PDB entry 8JTM | electron microscopy, 5.14 A resolution (low resolution: residue-level contacts below are approximate; hydrogen-bond / salt-bridge calls are withheld) | chains C and D of the 8 polymer chains in the assembly

[Chain C (and D)]
Name: gp120 protein of HIV envelope trimer
From: Human immunodeficiency virus 1
Notes: chain D of this document is another copy of the same molecule, construct and numbering; everything in this record applies to it too
Amino-acid sequence (481 residues; row label = number of the first residue in the row; note: 14 numbers in that range are skipped by the numbering (no residue carries them; nothing is unmodelled there); a row labelled like 185A-185K holds insertion residues (185A, then the next letters in order)):
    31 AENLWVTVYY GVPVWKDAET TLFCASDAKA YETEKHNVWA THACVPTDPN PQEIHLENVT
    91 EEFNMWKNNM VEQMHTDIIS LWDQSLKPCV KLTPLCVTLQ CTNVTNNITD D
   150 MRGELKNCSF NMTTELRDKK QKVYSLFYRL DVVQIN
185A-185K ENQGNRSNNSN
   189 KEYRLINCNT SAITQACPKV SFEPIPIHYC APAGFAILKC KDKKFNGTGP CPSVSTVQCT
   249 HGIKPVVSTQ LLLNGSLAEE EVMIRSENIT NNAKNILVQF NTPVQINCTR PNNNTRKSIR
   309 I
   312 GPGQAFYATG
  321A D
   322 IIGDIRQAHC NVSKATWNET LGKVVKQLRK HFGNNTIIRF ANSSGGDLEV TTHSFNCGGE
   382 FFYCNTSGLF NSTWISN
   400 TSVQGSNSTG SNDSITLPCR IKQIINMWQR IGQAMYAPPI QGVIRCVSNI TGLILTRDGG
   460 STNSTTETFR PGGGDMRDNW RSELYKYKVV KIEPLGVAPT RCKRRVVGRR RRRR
Not modelled in the structure: 31, 185A-185K, 400-410, 507-513 (chain D: 31, 185B-185K, 400-410, 507-513)
Cystine bridges: Cys-54/Cys-74, Cys-119/Cys-205, Cys-126/Cys-196, Cys-131/Cys-157, Cys-218/Cys-247, Cys-228/Cys-239, Cys-296/Cys-331, Cys-378/Cys-445, Cys-385/Cys-418
Covalently attached groups: N-acetylglucosamine (NAG) linked to Asn-88, Asn-133, Asn-156, Asn-197, Asn-234, Asn-262, Asn-295, Asn-301, Asn-332, Asn-339, Asn-355, Asn-363, Asn-386, Asn-392, Asn-448; glycan linked to Asn-160
From the paper describing this entry:
  - post-translational modification sites: Asn-156, Asn-160

[Interface between chain C and chain D]
Residue-residue contacts - 8 pairs, chain C then chain D:
  Pro-124(C) / Arg-166(D)
  Val-127(C) / Asp-167(D)
  Thr-128(C) / Asp-167(D)
  Cys-196(C) / Glu-164(D)
  Cys-196(C) / Pro-313(D)
  Thr-198(C) / Pro-313(D)
  Thr-198(C) / Gly-314(D)
  Ser-199(C) / Gly-314(D)
Other interface residues (no listed pair), chain C (9 interface residues in all): Cys-126, Asn-197, Ala-200
Other interface residues (no listed pair), chain D (7 interface residues in all): Leu-165, Arg-308

[Overview]
Chain C and chain D form an interface of 9 and 7 residues respectively. N-acetylglucosamine is covalently
linked to Asn-88(C), Asn-133(C), Asn-156(C), Asn-197(C), Asn-234(C) and Asn-262(C) and 9 more. From the paper:
modification sites Asn-156(C) and Asn-160(C).
Chain C and chain D are both gp120 protein of HIV envelope trimer (Human immunodeficiency virus 1); the
structure, CNE55.664 trimer in complex with broadly neutralizing HIV antibody PGT145, was determined by
electron microscopy, deposited together with 8JTD.
